Entry 3SIV (X-ray diffraction, 3.30 A resolution); this record covers chains B and F of the 6 polymer chains in the assembly.

== Chain B ==
Protein: U4/U6 small nuclear ribonucleoprotein Prp31
Organism: Homo sapiens
UniProt: Q8WWY3 (PRP31_HUMAN); residues 85-333 here = UniProt positions 85-333
Chain sequence (254 residues; each row starts with the number of its first residue):
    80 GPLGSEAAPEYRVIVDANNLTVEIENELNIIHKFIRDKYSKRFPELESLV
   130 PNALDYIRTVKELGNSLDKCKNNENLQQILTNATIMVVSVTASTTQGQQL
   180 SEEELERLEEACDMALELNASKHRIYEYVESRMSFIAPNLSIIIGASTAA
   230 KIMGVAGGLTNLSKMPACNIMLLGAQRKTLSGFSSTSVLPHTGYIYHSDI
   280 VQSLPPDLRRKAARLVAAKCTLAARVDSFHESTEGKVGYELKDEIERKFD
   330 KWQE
Not modelled in the structure: 80-84, 256-266, 333
Differences from the reference sequence: expression tag (80-84)
UniProt features mapped onto this chain:
  - site: Cys247 (Interaction with U4 snRNA), His270 (Interaction with U4 snRNA and U4atac snRNA), Arg289 (Interaction with U4atac snRNA), Arg293 (Interaction with U4 snRNA and U4atac snRNA), Lys298 (Interaction with U4 snRNA and U4atac snRNA)
  - natural variant: His111 to Ile114 (deletion: In RP11), Ala194 (A194E: In RP11), Ala216 (A216P: In RP11)
  - mutagenesis: His270 (H270A/K: Reduces binding to the complex formed by U4 snRNA and SNU13)

== Chain F ==
Molecule: U4atac snRNA
Notes: fragment: GB bases 28-55
Sequence (32 nucleotides; each row starts with the number of its first residue):
    26 UACUGUCCAAUGAGCGCAUAGUGAGGGCAGUA
What the authors report for this chain:
  - mutagenesis - G41A (apparent Kd >>25 uM): decreased binding to U4/U6 small nuclear ribonucleoprotein Prp31 (chain B)
  - mutagenesis - A45U (apparent Kd 9 uM): unchanged binding to U4/U6 small nuclear ribonucleoprotein Prp31 (chain B)

== Chain B / chain F interface ==
Residue-residue contacts - 17 pairs, chain B then chain F:
  Met250(B) with G41(F), base contact
  Leu251(B) with G41(F), base contact
  Pro269(B) with C42(F), sugar contact
  His270(B) with G41(F), hydrogen bond to the sugar; C42(F), phosphate contact
  Arg289(B) with C40(F), salt bridge to the phosphate; G41(F), salt bridge to the phosphate
  Arg293(B) with C40(F), salt bridge to the phosphate; G41(F), hydrogen bond to the base
  Ala297(B) with G37(F), phosphate contact
  Lys298(B) with U36(F), hydrogen bond to the phosphate; G37(F), salt bridge to the phosphate
  Leu301(B) with U36(F), base contact
  Lys327(B) with C33(F), hydrogen bond to the phosphate; A34(F), salt bridge to the phosphate
  Lys330(B) with C32(F), hydrogen bond to the phosphate; C33(F), salt bridge to the phosphate
Interface residues without a listed pair, chain B (12 interface residues in all): Lys290
Interface residues without a listed pair, chain F (9 interface residues in all): G39

== In short ==
12 residues of chain B and 9 residues of chain F are in contact, with 5 hydrogen bonds and 6 salt bridges.
Polar contacts include Arg293(B)-G41(F), His270(B)-G41(F) and Lys298(B)-U36(F). The paper reports that G41A of
chain F reduces binding to U4/U6 small nuclear ribonucleoprotein Prp31 (chain B); A45U of chain F leaves
binding to U4/U6 small nuclear ribonucleoprotein Prp31 (chain B) unchanged.
Here chain B is U4/U6 small nuclear ribonucleoprotein Prp31 (Homo sapiens) and chain F is U4atac snRNA. Entry
3SIV (Structure of a hPrp31-15.5K-U4atac 5' stem loop complex, dimeric form) was determined by X-ray
diffraction together with 3SIU from the same study.
